5UAJ - chains A and B of the 6 polymer chains in the assembly; structure by X-ray diffraction, 3.92 A resolution.

== Chain A (and B) ==
Name: DNA-directed RNA polymerase subunit alpha
Source organism: Escherichia coli (strain K12)
Notes: EC 2.7.7.6; chain B of this document is another copy of the same molecule, construct and numbering; everything in this record applies to it too
Reference sequence: P0A7Z4 (RPOA_ECOLI); residues 1-329 here = UniProt positions 1-329
Chain sequence (329 residues; each row starts with the number of its first residue):
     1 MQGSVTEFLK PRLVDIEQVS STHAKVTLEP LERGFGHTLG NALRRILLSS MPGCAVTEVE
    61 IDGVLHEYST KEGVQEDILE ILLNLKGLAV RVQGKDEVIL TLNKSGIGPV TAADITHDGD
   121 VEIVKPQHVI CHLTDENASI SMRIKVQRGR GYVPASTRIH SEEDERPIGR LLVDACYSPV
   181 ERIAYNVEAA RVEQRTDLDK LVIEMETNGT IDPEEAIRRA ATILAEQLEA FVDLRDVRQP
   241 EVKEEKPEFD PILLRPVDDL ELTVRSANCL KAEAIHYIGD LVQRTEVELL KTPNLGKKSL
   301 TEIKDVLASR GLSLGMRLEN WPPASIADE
Unresolved in the structure: 1-7, 235-329 (chain B: 1-5, 159-171, 233-329)
Swiss-Prot annotation at these positions:
  - region: Glu162 to Glu165 (Required for interaction with Crp at class II promoters)
  - modified residue: Arg265 (ADP-ribosylarginine), Lys297 (N6-acetyllysine), Lys298 (N6-acetyllysine)
  - mutagenesis: Arg45 (R45C: In rpoA112; temperature-sensitive, blocks RNA polymerase assembly), Glu162 to Glu165 (5-fold decrease in CRP-class II promoter-dependent transcription), Glu165 (E165K: 5-fold decrease in CRP-class II promoter-dependent transcription), Arg191 (R191C: In rpoA101; temperature-sensitive)

== Interface between chain A and chain B ==
Pairs across the interface - 58 pairs, chain A then chain B:
  Phe8(A) - Arg150(B)
  Phe8(A) - Gln227(B)
  Leu9(A) - Gln227(B)  hydrogen bond (backbone-side chain)
  Lys10(A) - Glu226(B)
  Lys10(A) - Gln227(B)
  Lys10(A) - Glu229(B)  salt bridge
  Pro11(A) - Gln227(B)
  Pro11(A) - Ala230(B)
  Arg12(A) - Ala230(B)
  Leu13(A) - Phe231(B)
  Leu28(A) - Phe231(B)  hydrophobic
  Gly34(A) - Arg45(B)
  Phe35(A) - Ile46(B)  hydrophobic
  Phe35(A) - Ser50(B)
  Phe35(A) - Gln227(B)
  His37(A) - Arg45(B)
  Thr38(A) - Ala42(B)
  Thr38(A) - Arg45(B)  hydrogen bond
  Thr38(A) - Ile46(B)
  Asn41(A) - Asn41(B)
  Ala42(A) - Thr38(B)
  Arg45(A) - Gly34(B)  hydrogen bond (side chain-backbone)
  Arg45(A) - His37(B)
  Arg45(A) - Thr38(B)  hydrogen bond
  Ile46(A) - Phe35(B)  hydrophobic
  Ile46(A) - Thr38(B)
  Ser50(A) - Phe8(B)
  Ser50(A) - Phe35(B)
  Arg150(A) - Thr6(B)
  Arg150(A) - Glu7(B)  hydrogen bond (side chain-backbone)
  Arg150(A) - Phe8(B)
  Arg150(A) - Glu32(B)  salt bridge
  Arg218(A) - Phe231(B)  hydrogen bond (side chain-backbone)
  Arg218(A) - Val232(B)
  Ala221(A) - Leu228(B)
  Ile223(A) - Phe8(B)  hydrophobic
  Leu224(A) - Leu224(B)  hydrophobic
  Ala225(A) - Leu228(B)  hydrophobic
  Gln227(A) - Leu9(B)  hydrogen bond (side chain-backbone)
  Gln227(A) - Lys10(B)
  Gln227(A) - Pro11(B)
  Gln227(A) - Leu31(B)
  Gln227(A) - Phe35(B)
  Leu228(A) - Leu39(B)  hydrophobic
  Leu228(A) - Ala221(B)  hydrophobic
  Leu228(A) - Leu224(B)  hydrophobic
  Glu229(A) - Lys10(B)  salt bridge
  Ala230(A) - Pro11(B)  hydrophobic
  Phe231(A) - Leu39(B)  hydrophobic
  Phe231(A) - Leu43(B)  hydrophobic
  Phe231(A) - Leu201(B)  hydrophobic
  Phe231(A) - Ile203(B)  hydrophobic
  Val232(A) - Arg218(B)
  Asp233(A) - Arg218(B)
  Leu234(A) - Val14(B)
  Leu234(A) - Ile16(B)  hydrophobic
  Leu234(A) - Glu214(B)
  Leu234(A) - Arg218(B)
Interface residues without a listed pair, chain A (31 interface residues in all): Thr222
Interface residues without a listed pair, chain B (38 interface residues in all): Leu28, Ile217, Ala225

== In short ==
31 residues of chain A face 38 of chain B across their interface; the contacts include 7 hydrogen bonds and 3
salt bridges. Among the polar pairs are Lys10(A)-Glu229(B), Arg150(A)-Glu32(B) and Leu9(A)-Gln227(B). From
UniProt: 6 mutagenesis sites on chain A.
Chain A and chain B are both DNA-directed RNA polymerase subunit alpha (Escherichia coli (strain K12)); the
structure, Escherichia coli RNA polymerase RpoB S531L mutant, was determined by X-ray diffraction, deposited
together with 5UAG, 5UAC, 5UAH, 5UAL and 5UAQ.
